7CVL - chain A; structure by X-ray diffraction, 1.60 A resolution.

[Chain A]
Molecule: Lysozyme C
Organism: Gallus gallus
Notes: EC 3.2.1.17
UniProtKB: P00698 (LYSC_CHICK); residue numbers follow UniProt; this construct covers 1-147
Chain sequence (147 residues; numbered 1 to 147; the number before each row is that of its first residue):
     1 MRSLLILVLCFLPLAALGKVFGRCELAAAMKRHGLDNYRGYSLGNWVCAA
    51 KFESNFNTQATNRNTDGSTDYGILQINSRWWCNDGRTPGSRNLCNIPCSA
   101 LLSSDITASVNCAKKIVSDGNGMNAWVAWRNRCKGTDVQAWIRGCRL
Not modelled in the structure: 1-18
Swiss-Prot annotation at these positions:
  - active site: E53, D70
  - binding site (substrate): D119
  - natural variant: Y71 (Y71F; Y71S)
Cystine bridges: C24-C145, C48-C133, C82-C98, C94-C112
Bound ions: Na+: S78, C82, S90, R91

[In short]
S78, C82, S90 and R91 coordinate Na+. Curated annotation (UniProt) lists active-site residues E53 and D70 and
substrate-binding residue D119.
Chain A is Lysozyme C (Gallus gallus); the structure, Crystal structure of lysozyme by fixed-target serial
synchrotron crystallography (500 ms), was determined by X-ray diffraction (same publication as 7CVJ, 7CVK and
7CVM).
